1FZK - chains A and P of the 3 polymer chains in the assembly; structure by X-ray diffraction, 1.70 A resolution.

[Chain A]
Molecule: H-2 class I histocompatibility antigen, K-B alpha chain
Organism: Mus musculus
Notes: fragment: extracellular domain
UniProtKB: P01901 (HA1B_MOUSE); residues 1-274 here correspond to UniProt positions 22-295 (UniProt number = residue number + 21)
Amino-acid sequence (274 residues; numbered 1 to 274; the number before each row is that of its first residue):
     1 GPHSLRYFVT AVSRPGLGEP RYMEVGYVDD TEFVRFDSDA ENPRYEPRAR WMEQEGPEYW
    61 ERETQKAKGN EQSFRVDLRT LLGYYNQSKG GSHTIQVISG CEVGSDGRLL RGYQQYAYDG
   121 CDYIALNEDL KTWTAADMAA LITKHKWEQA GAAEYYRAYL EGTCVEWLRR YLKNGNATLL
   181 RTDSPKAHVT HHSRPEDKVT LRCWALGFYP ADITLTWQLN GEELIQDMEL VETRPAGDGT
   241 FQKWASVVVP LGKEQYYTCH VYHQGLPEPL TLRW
Disulfides: Cys-101/Cys-164, Cys-203/Cys-259
Glycans and other covalent adducts: N-acetylglucosamine (NAG) linked to Asn-86; glycan linked to Asn-176
Modified residues: Cys-121 (s-hydroxycysteine; CSO)
Differences from the reference sequence: modified residue (121); engineered mutation Ala-152 (Glu173 in P01901), Tyr-155 (Arg176 in P01901), Tyr-156 (Leu177 in P01901)
UniProt features mapped onto this chain:
  - glycosylation (N-linked (GlcNAc...) asparagine): Asn-86, Asn-176
What the authors report for this chain:
  - conformationally variable residues: Trp-133
  - post-translational modification sites: Asn-86, Asn-176

[Chain P]
Molecule: Protein (nucleocapsid protein)
UniProtKB: P04857 (NCAP_SENDE); residues 1-9 here correspond to UniProt positions 324-332 (UniProt number = residue number + 323)
Amino-acid sequence (9 residues; each row starts with the number of its first residue):
     1 FAPGNYPAL
What the authors report for this chain:
  - conformationally variable residues: Pro-3 to Tyr-6

[Chain A / chain P interface]
Pairs across the interface (37; chain A residue first):
  Tyr-7(A) with Phe-1(P), hydrogen bond (side chain-backbone); Ala-2(P), hydrogen bond (side chain-backbone); Pro-3(P)
  Val-9(A) with Tyr-6(P)
  Tyr-45(A) with Ala-2(P)
  Arg-62(A) with Phe-1(P)
  Glu-63(A) with Phe-1(P); Ala-2(P), hydrogen bond (side chain-backbone)
  Lys-66(A) with Phe-1(P); Ala-2(P), hydrogen bond (side chain-backbone); Pro-3(P); Gly-4(P)
  Asn-70(A) with Pro-3(P); Gly-4(P); Tyr-6(P)
  Ser-73(A) with Tyr-6(P), hydrogen bond (side chain-backbone)
  Phe-74(A) with Tyr-6(P), hydrophobic
  Asp-77(A) with Ala-8(P); Leu-9(P), hydrogen bond (side chain-backbone)
  Thr-80(A) with Leu-9(P)
  Leu-81(A) with Leu-9(P), hydrophobic
  Tyr-84(A) with Leu-9(P), hydrogen bond (side chain-backbone)
  Ser-99(A) with Tyr-6(P)
  Gln-114(A) with Tyr-6(P)
  Tyr-116(A) with Tyr-6(P)
  Tyr-123(A) with Leu-9(P), hydrophobic
  Thr-143(A) with Leu-9(P), hydrogen bond (side chain-backbone)
  Lys-146(A) with Leu-9(P), hydrogen bond (side chain-backbone)
  Trp-147(A) with Pro-7(P); Ala-8(P), hydrogen bond (side chain-backbone); Leu-9(P), hydrophobic
  Tyr-159(A) with Phe-1(P), hydrogen bond (side chain-backbone); Ala-2(P); Pro-3(P)
  Thr-163(A) with Phe-1(P)
  Trp-167(A) with Phe-1(P), hydrophobic
  Tyr-171(A) with Phe-1(P), hydrogen bond (side chain-backbone)
Interface residues without a listed pair, chain A (30 interface residues in all): Leu-5, Glu-24, Tyr-59, Ile-95, Val-97, Ala-152
Interface residues without a listed pair, chain P (9 interface residues in all): Asn-5

[Overview]
30 residues of chain A face 9 of chain P across their interface; the contacts include 12 hydrogen bonds. Polar
contacts include Tyr-7(A)/Phe-1(P), Tyr-7(A)/Ala-2(P) and Glu-63(A)/Ala-2(P). N-acetylglucosamine is
covalently linked to Asn-86(A). The paper reports modification sites Asn-86(A) and Asn-176(A); conformational
variability at Trp-133(A) and Pro-3(P).
Chain A is H-2 class I histocompatibility antigen, K-B alpha chain (Mus musculus) and chain P is Protein
(nucleocapsid protein); the structure, MHC class I natural mutant H-2KBM1 heavy chain complexed with beta-2
microglobulin and sendai virus nucleoprotein, was determined by X-ray diffraction, deposited together with
1FZJ, 1FZM and 1FZO.
